Entry 8GVI (X-ray diffraction, 3.30 A resolution); this record covers chains H and P of the 5 polymer chains in the assembly.

[Chain H]
Protein: MHC class I antigen
Organism: Homo sapiens
Reference sequence: F6IQZ4 (F6IQZ4_HUMAN); residues 1-274 here correspond to UniProt positions 25-298 (UniProt number = residue number + 24)
Chain sequence (275 residues; row label = number of the first residue in the row; numbering starts at 0):
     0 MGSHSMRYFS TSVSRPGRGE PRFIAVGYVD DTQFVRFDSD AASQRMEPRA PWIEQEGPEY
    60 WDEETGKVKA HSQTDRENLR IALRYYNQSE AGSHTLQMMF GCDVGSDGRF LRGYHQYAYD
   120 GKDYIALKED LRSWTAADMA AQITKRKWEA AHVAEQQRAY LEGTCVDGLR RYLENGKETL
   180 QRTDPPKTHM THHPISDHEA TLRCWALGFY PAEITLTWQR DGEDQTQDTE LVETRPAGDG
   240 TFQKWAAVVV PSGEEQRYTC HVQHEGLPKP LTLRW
Not modelled in the structure: 0
Differences from the reference sequence: initiating methionine (0)
Disulfide bonds: C101-C164, C203-C259

[Chain P]
Protein: 8-mer peptide from Protein Nef
Chain sequence (8 residues; numbered 1 to 8; the number before each row is that of its first residue):
     1 RYPLTFGW

[Interface between chain H and chain P]
Pairs across the interface (37; chain H residue first):
  M5(H) with R1(P)
  Y7(H) with R1(P), hydrogen bond (side chain-backbone); Y2(P)
  F22(H) with Y2(P)
  M45(H) with Y2(P), hydrophobic
  E62(H) with R1(P), salt bridge
  E63(H) with R1(P), salt bridge; Y2(P), hydrogen bond (side chain-backbone)
  K66(H) with R1(P); Y2(P), hydrogen bond (side chain-backbone)
  V67(H) with Y2(P), hydrophobic
  H70(H) with Y2(P), hydrogen bond; T5(P), hydrogen bond
  T73(H) with T5(P); F6(P); G7(P)
  N77(H) with G7(P); W8(P), hydrogen bond (side chain-backbone)
  I80(H) with W8(P)
  Y84(H) with W8(P), hydrogen bond (side chain-backbone)
  L95(H) with W8(P), hydrophobic
  F99(H) with P3(P), hydrophobic
  Y116(H) with W8(P), hydrophobic
  Y123(H) with W8(P)
  T143(H) with W8(P)
  W147(H) with F6(P); G7(P), hydrogen bond (side chain-backbone); W8(P)
  V152(H) with F6(P), hydrophobic
  Q155(H) with L4(P); F6(P)
  Q156(H) with L4(P), hydrogen bond (side chain-backbone); F6(P)
  Y159(H) with R1(P), hydrogen bond (side chain-backbone); P3(P)
  T163(H) with R1(P)
  Y171(H) with R1(P), hydrogen bond (side chain-backbone)
Interface residues without a listed pair, chain H (31 interface residues in all): S9, A24, Y59, A81, M97, K146

[Overview]
Chain H and chain P form an interface of 31 and 8 residues respectively; the contacts include 11 hydrogen
bonds and 2 salt bridges. Polar pairs include E62(H)-R1(P), E63(H)-R1(P) and Y7(H)-R1(P).
Here chain H is MHC class I antigen (Homo sapiens) and chain P is an 8-mer peptide from Protein Nef. Entry
8GVI (The complex between H25-11 TCR and HLA-A24 bound to HIV-1 Nef138-8 peptide) was determined by X-ray
diffraction together with 8GVB and 8GVG from the same study.
